PDB entry 8GNN | X-ray diffraction, 2.12 A resolution | chains A and C of the 4 polymer chains in the assembly

[Chain A]
Protein: Cell cycle checkpoint control protein RAD9A
Organism: Homo sapiens
Notes: EC 3.1.11.2
UniProt: Q99638 (RAD9A_HUMAN); residues 1-270 here = UniProt positions 1-270
Amino-acid sequence (270 residues; numbered 1 to 270; the number before each row is that of its first residue):
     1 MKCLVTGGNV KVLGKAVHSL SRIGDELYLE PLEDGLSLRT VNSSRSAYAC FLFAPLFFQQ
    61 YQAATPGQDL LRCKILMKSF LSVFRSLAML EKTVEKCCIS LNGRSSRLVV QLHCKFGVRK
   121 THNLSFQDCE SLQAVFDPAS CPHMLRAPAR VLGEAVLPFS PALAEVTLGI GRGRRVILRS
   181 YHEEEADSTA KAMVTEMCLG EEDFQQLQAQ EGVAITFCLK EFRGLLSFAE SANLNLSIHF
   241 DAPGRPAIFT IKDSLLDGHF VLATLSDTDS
Unresolved in the structure: 103-104, 185-188, 267-270
Curated features (UniProtKB/Swiss-Prot):
  - modified residue: Y28 (Phosphotyrosine)
  - mutagenesis: Y28 (Y28F: Abolishes phosphorylation by ABL1)

[Chain C]
Protein: Cell cycle checkpoint protein RAD1
Organism: Homo sapiens
Notes: EC 3.1.11.2
UniProt: O60671 (RAD1_HUMAN); residue numbers follow UniProt; this construct covers 1-282
Amino-acid sequence (282 residues; numbered 1 to 282; the number before each row is that of its first residue):
     1 MPLLTQQIQD EDDQYSLVAS LDNVRNLSTI LKAIHFREHA TCFATKNGIK VTVENAKCVQ
    61 ANAFIQAGIF QEFKVQEESV TFRINLTVLL DCLSIFGSSP MPGTLTALRM CYQGYGYPLM
   121 LFLEEGGVVT VCKINTQEPE ETLDFDFCST NVINKIILQS EGLREAFSEL DMTSEVLQIT
   181 MSPDKPYFRL STFGNAGSSH LDYPKDSDLM EAFHCNQTQV NRYKISLLKP STKALVLSCK
   241 VSIRTDNRGF LSLQYMIRNE DGQICFVEYY CCPDEEVPES ES
Unresolved in the structure: 1-13, 101-102, 275-282
Disulfides: C58-C272
Curated features (UniProtKB/Swiss-Prot):
  - mutagenesis: F64 (F64A: Reduced binding to RHNO1; when associated with A-256 and A-266), K155 (K155A: Reduced binding to RHNO1; when associated with A-244 and A-254), S226 to K233 (Abolishes association of the 9-1-1 complex with RAD17), R244 (R244A: Reduced binding to RHNO1; when associated with A-155 and A-254), Q254 (Q254A: Reduced binding to RHNO1; when associated with A-155 and A-244), M256 (M256A: Reduced binding to RHNO1; when associated with A-64 and A-266), F266 (F266A: Reduced binding to RHNO1; when associated with A-64 and A-256)

[Interface between chain A and chain C]
Residue-residue contacts (29; chain A residue first):
  S79(A) - A196(C)
  R85(A) - E169(C)  salt bridge
  S86(A) - E169(C)
  M89(A) - E165(C)
  M89(A) - E169(C)
  F116(A) - P204(C)
  F116(A) - S207(C)  hydrogen bond (backbone-side chain)
  F116(A) - D208(C)
  F116(A) - L209(C)  hydrophobic
  G117(A) - P204(C)
  V118(A) - L201(C)  hydrophobic
  V118(A) - D202(C)
  V118(A) - Y203(C)  hydrophobic
  V118(A) - L209(C)  hydrophobic
  R119(A) - H200(C)
  R119(A) - L201(C)
  R119(A) - D202(C)  hydrogen bond (backbone-backbone)
  K120(A) - S199(C)  hydrogen bond
  K120(A) - H200(C)
  T121(A) - S199(C)
  T121(A) - H200(C)  hydrogen bond (backbone-backbone)
  H122(A) - S198(C)
  H122(A) - S199(C)
  N123(A) - A196(C)
  N123(A) - G197(C)
  N123(A) - S198(C)  hydrogen bond (backbone-backbone)
  N123(A) - H200(C)
  L124(A) - A196(C)
  S125(A) - A196(C)  hydrogen bond (backbone-backbone)
Other interface residues (no listed pair), chain A (15 interface residues in all): R107

[Overview]
Chain A and chain C form an interface of 15 and 14 residues respectively, with 6 hydrogen bonds and 1 salt
bridge. Polar contacts include R85(A)-E169(C), F116(A)-S207(C) and K120(A)-S199(C). UniProt lists one
mutagenesis site on chain A; 14 mutagenesis sites on chain C.
Here chain A is Cell cycle checkpoint control protein RAD9A and chain C is Cell cycle checkpoint protein RAD1,
both from Homo sapiens. Entry 8GNN (Crystal structure of the human RAD9-RAD1-HUS1-RAD17 complex) was
determined by X-ray diffraction.
